Entry 8ZKT (electron microscopy, 3.34 A resolution); this record covers chains A and B of the 4 polymer chains in the assembly.

[Chain A]
Name: Polycystin-1
From: Homo sapiens
Reference sequence: P98161 (PKD1_HUMAN); residues 3052-4303 here = UniProt positions 3052-4303
Chain sequence (1261 residues; row label = number of the first residue in the row):
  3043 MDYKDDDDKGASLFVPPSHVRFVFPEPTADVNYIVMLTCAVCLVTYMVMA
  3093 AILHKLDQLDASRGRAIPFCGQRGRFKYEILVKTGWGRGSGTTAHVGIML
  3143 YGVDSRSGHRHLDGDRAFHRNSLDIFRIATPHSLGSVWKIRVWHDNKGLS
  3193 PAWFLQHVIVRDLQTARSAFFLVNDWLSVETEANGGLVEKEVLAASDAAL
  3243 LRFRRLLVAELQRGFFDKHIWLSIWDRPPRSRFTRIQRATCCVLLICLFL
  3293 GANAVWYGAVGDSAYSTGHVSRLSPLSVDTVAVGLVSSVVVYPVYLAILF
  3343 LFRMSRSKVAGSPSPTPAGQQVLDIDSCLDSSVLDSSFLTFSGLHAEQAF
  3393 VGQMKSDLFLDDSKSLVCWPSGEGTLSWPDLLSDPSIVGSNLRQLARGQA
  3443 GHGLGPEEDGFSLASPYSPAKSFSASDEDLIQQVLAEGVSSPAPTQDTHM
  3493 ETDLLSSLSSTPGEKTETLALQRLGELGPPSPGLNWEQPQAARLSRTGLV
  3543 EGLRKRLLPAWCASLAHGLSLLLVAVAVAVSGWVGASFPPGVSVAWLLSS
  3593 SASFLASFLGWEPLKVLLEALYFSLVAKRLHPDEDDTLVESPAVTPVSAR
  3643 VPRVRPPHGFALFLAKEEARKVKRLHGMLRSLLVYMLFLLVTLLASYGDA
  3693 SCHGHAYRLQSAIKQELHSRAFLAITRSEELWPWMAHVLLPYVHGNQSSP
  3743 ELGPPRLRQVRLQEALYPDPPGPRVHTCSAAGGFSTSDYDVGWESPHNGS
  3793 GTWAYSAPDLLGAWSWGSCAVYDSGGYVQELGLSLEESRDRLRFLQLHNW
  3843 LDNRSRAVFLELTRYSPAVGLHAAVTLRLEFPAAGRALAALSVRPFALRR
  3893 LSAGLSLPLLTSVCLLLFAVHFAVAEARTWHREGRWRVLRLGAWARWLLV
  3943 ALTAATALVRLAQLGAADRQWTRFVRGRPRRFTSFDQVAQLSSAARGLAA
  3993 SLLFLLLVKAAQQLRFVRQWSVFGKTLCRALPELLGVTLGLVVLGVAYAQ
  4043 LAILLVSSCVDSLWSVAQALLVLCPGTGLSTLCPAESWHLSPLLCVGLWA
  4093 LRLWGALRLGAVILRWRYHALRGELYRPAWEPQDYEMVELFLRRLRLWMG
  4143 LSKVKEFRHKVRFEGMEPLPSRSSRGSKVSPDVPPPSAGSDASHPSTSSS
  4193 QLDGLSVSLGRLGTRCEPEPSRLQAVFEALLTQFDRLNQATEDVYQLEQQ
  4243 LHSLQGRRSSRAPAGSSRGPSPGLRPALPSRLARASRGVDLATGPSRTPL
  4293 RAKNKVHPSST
Not modelled in the structure: 3043-3060, 3110-3116, 3230-3239, 3349-3555, 3616-3654, 4050-4093, 4121-4303
Differences from the reference sequence: initiating methionine (3043); expression tag (3044-3051)
Swiss-Prot annotation at these positions:
  - modified residue: Ser4166 (Phosphoserine)
  - glycosylation (N-linked (GlcNAc...) asparagine): Asn3738, Asn3790, Asn3845

[Chain B]
Name: Polycystin-2
From: Homo sapiens
Reference sequence: Q13563 (PKD2_HUMAN); residue numbers follow UniProt; this construct covers 1-968
Chain sequence (1007 residues; numbered -38 to 968; the number before each row is that of its first residue; numbers below 1 keep their minus sign (Met-38 is residue -38)):
   -38 MGASSAWSHPQFEKGGGSGGGSGGSAWSHPQFEKGSAAAMVNSSRVQPQQ
    12 PGDAKRPPAPRAPDPGRLMAGCAAVGASLAAPGGLCEQRGLEIEMQRIRQ
    62 AAARDPPAGAAASPSPPLSSCSRQAWSRDNPGFEAEEEEEEVEGEEGGMV
   112 VEMDVEWRPGSRRSAASSAVSSVGARSRGLGGYHGAGHPSGRRRRREDQG
   162 PPCPSPVGGGDPLHRHLPLEGQPPRVAWAERLVRGLRGLWGTRLMEESST
   212 NREKYLKSVLRELVTYLLFLIVLCILTYGMMSSNVYYYTRMMSQLFLDTP
   262 VSKTEKTNFKTLSSMEDFWKFTEGSLLDGLYWKMQPSNQTEADNRSFIFY
   312 ENLLLGVPRIRQLRVRNGSCSIPQDLRDEIKECYDVYSVSSEDRAPFGPR
   362 NGTAWIYTSEKDLNGSSHWGIIATYSGAGYYLDLSRTREETAAQVASLKK
   412 NVWLDRGTRATFIDFSVYNANINLFCVVRLLVEFPATGGVIPSWQFQPLK
   462 LIRYVTTFDFFLAACEIIFCFFIFYYVVEEILEIRIHKLHYFRSFWNCLD
   512 VVIVVLSVVAIGINIYRTSNVEVLLQFLEDQNTFPNFEHLAYWQIQFNNI
   562 AAVTVFFVWIKLFKFINFNRTMSQLSTTMSRCAKDLFGFAIMFFIIFLAY
   612 AQLAYLVFGTQVDDFSTFQECIFTQFRIILGDINFAEIEEANRVLGPIYF
   662 TTFVFFMFFILLNMFLAIINDTYSEVKSDLAQQKAEMELSDLIRKGYHKA
   712 LVKLKLKKNTVDDISESLRQGGGKLNFDELRQDLKGKGHTDAEIEAIFTK
   762 YDQDGDQELTEHEHQQMRDDLEKEREDLDLDHSSLPRPMSSRSFPRSLDD
   812 SEEDDDEDSGHSSRRRGSISSGVSYEEFQVLVRRVDRMEHSIGSIVSKID
   862 AVIVKLEIMERAKLKRREVLGRLLDGVAEDERLGRDSEIHREQMERLVRE
   912 ELERWESDDAASQISHGLGTPVGLNGQPRPRSSRPSSSQSTEGMEGAGGN
   962 GSSNVHV
Not modelled in the structure: -38 to 214, 295-304, 700-968
Differences from the reference sequence: initiating methionine (-38); expression tag (-37 to -4); linker (-3 to 0)
Swiss-Prot annotation at these positions:
  - region: Arg803 to His822 (Linker), Asp810 to Gly821 (Important for interaction with PACS1 and PACS2)
  - motif: Leu641 to Asp643 (Selectivity filter)
  - binding site (cholesterol): Gln557
  - binding site (Ca(2+)): Leu641, Asp763, Asp765, Asp767, Glu769, Glu774
  - modified residue: Ser76 (Phosphoserine), Ser80 (Phosphoserine), Arg137 (Omega-N-methylarginine), Ser801 (Phosphoserine), Ser808 (Phosphoserine), Ser812 (Phosphoserine), Ser829 (Phosphoserine)
  - glycosylation (N-linked (GlcNAc...) asparagine): Asn299, Asn305, Asn328 (complex), Asn362, Asn375
Glycans and other covalent adducts: N-acetylglucosamine (NAG) linked to Asn328, Asn362, Asn375

[Chain A / chain B interface]
Pairs across the interface - 69 pairs, chain A then chain B:
  Pro3069(A) - Ser351(B)  hydrogen bond (backbone-side chain)
  Tyr3689(A) - Gln613(B)
  Tyr3689(A) - Tyr616(B)
  Tyr3689(A) - Leu617(B)
  His3695(A) - Tyr616(B)  hydrogen bond (side chain-backbone)
  His3695(A) - Leu617(B)
  His3695(A) - Gly620(B)
  His3695(A) - Thr621(B)
  Tyr3699(A) - Thr621(B)
  Tyr3699(A) - Asp624(B)
  Tyr3699(A) - Ser627(B)
  Arg3700(A) - Ile383(B)
  Arg3700(A) - Thr448(B)
  Leu3701(A) - Thr448(B)
  Gln3702(A) - Thr621(B)
  Ala3704(A) - Thr448(B)
  Ala3704(A) - Gly449(B)
  Gln3707(A) - Gly450(B)
  Gln3739(A) - Arg417(B)
  Pro3742(A) - Ile341(B)  hydrophobic
  Leu3744(A) - Leu337(B)  hydrophobic
  Tyr3857(A) - Pro334(B)
  Tyr3857(A) - Ile341(B)  hydrophobic
  Pro3859(A) - Ile333(B)  hydrophobic
  Pro3859(A) - Ile341(B)  hydrophobic
  Ala3860(A) - Tyr345(B)
  Ala3860(A) - Asp346(B)
  Ala3860(A) - Ala447(B)  hydrophobic
  Val3861(A) - Val347(B)  hydrophobic
  Val3967(A) - Asp336(B)
  Arg3970(A) - Asp336(B)  salt bridge
  Arg3970(A) - Glu340(B)
  Arg3988(A) - Leu617(B)  hydrogen bond (side chain-backbone)
  Arg3988(A) - Val618(B)
  Ala3992(A) - Gln613(B)  hydrogen bond (backbone-side chain)
  Ala3992(A) - Leu614(B)
  Ala3992(A) - Leu617(B)  hydrophobic
  Leu3995(A) - Gln613(B)
  Phe3996(A) - Ala610(B)
  Phe3996(A) - Gln613(B)
  Leu3999(A) - Ile606(B)
  Leu3999(A) - Ala610(B)  hydrophobic
  Ala4003(A) - Met603(B)
  Ala4003(A) - Ile606(B)  hydrophobic
  Leu4006(A) - Gly599(B)
  Leu4006(A) - Ile602(B)  hydrophobic
  Trp4012(A) - Gly599(B)
  Phe4015(A) - Asp596(B)
  Phe4015(A) - Gly599(B)
  Phe4015(A) - Phe600(B)
  Phe4015(A) - Met675(B)  hydrophobic
  Phe4015(A) - Ile679(B)  hydrophobic
  Thr4018(A) - Met675(B)
  Leu4019(A) - Ile671(B)  hydrophobic
  Leu4019(A) - Met675(B)  hydrophobic
  Thr4030(A) - Phe666(B)
  Arg4094(A) - Phe670(B)
  Trp4096(A) - Phe670(B)
  Gly4102(A) - Asn674(B)
  Ala4103(A) - Asn674(B)
  Ala4103(A) - Leu677(B)  hydrophobic
  Leu4106(A) - Ile671(B)
  Leu4106(A) - Met675(B)  hydrophobic
  Arg4107(A) - Ala678(B)
  Arg4107(A) - Asp682(B)  salt bridge
  Tyr4110(A) - Asp596(B)
  Tyr4110(A) - Asp682(B)
  His4111(A) - Asp682(B)  salt bridge
  Arg4114(A) - Asp596(B)  salt bridge
Interface residues without a listed pair, chain A (54 interface residues in all): Thr3070, Ser3688, His3697, Ala3698, Glu3708, Trp3808, Arg3856, Val3885, Pro3887, Trp3963, Gly3989, Ser3993, Leu4026, Leu4027, Arg4100
Interface residues without a listed pair, chain B (53 interface residues in all): Ser274, Cys344, Val451, Lys595, Phe598, Ile607, Tyr611, Gln622, Val655, Asn681, Ser685, Glu686

[In short]
The interface between chain A and chain B involves 54 residues on one side and 53 on the other; the contacts
include 4 hydrogen bonds and 4 salt bridges. Among the polar pairs are Arg3970(A)-Asp336(B),
Arg4107(A)-Asp682(B) and His4111(A)-Asp682(B).
Chain A is Polycystin-1 and chain B is Polycystin-2, both from Homo sapiens; the structure, Structure of
Polycystin-1/Polycystin-2 complex with GOF mutations, was determined by electron microscopy.
